Entry 4DR5 (X-ray diffraction, 3.45 A resolution); this record covers chains A and I of the 23 polymer chains in the assembly.

Chain A:
Molecule: 16S rRNA
Source organism: Thermus thermophilus
Sequence (1522 nucleotides; row label = number of the first residue in the row; note: 42 numbers in that range are skipped by the numbering (no residue carries them; nothing is unmodelled there); a row labelled like 190A-190L holds insertion residues (190A, then the next letters in order); numbering starts at 0):
     0 UUUGUUGGAG AGUUUGAUCC UGGCUCAGGG UGAACGCUGG CGGCGUGCCU AAGACAUGCA
    60 AGUCGUGCGG G
    73 CCGCGGGGUU UU
    88 ACUCCG
    95 UGGUC
   101 AGCGGCGGAC GGGUGAGUAA CGCGUGGGU
  129A G
   130 ACCUACCCGG AAGAGGGGGA CAACCCGGGG AAACUCGGGC UAAUCCCCCA UGUGGACCCG
   190 C
190A-190L CCCUUGGGGUGU
   191 GUCCAAAGGG CUUU
   216 GCCCGCUUCC GGAUGGGCCC GCGUCCCAUC AGCUAGUUGG UGGGGUAAUG GCCCACCAAG
   276 GCGACGACGG GUAGCCGGUC UGAGAGGAUG GCCGGCCACA GGGGCACUGA GACACGGGCC
   336 CCACUCCUAC GGGAGGCAGC AGUUAGGAAU CUUCCGCAAU GGGCGCAAGC CUGACGGAGC
   396 GACGCCGCUU GGAGGAAGAA GCCCUUCGGG GUGUAAACUC CUGAA
   442 CCCGGGACGA AACCCCCGAC GA
   474 GGGGACUGAC GGUACCGGG
   494 GUAAUAGCGC CGGCCAACUC CGUGCCAGCA GCCGCGGUAA UACGGAGGGC GCGAGCGUUA
   554 CCCGGAUUCA CUGGGCGUAA AGGGCGUGUA GGCGGCCUGG GGCGUCCCAU GUGAAAGACC
   614 ACGGCUCAAC CGUGGGGGAG CGUGGGAUAC GCUCAGGCUA GACGGUGGGA GAGGGUGGUG
   674 GAAUUCCCGG AGUAGCGGUG AAAUGCGCAG AUACCGGGAG GAACGCCGAU GGCGAAGGCA
   734 GCCACCUGGU CCACCCGUGA CGCUGAGGCG CGAAAGCGUG GGGAGCAAAC CGGAUUAGAU
   794 ACCCGGGUAG UCCACGCCCU AAACGAUGCG CGCUAGGUCU CUGGGUCU
   848 CCUGGGGGCC GAAGCUAACG CGUUAAGCGC GCCGCCUGGG GAGUACGGCC GCAAGGCUGA
   908 AACUCAAAGG AAUUGACGGG GGCCCGCACA AGCGGUGGAG CAUGUGGUUU AAUUCGAAGX
   968 AACGCGAAGA ACCUUACCAG GCCUUGACAU GCUAGG
 1003A G
  1004 AACCCGGGUG AAAGCCUGGG GUGCCCC
1030A-1030D GCGA
  1031 GGGGAGCCCU AGCACAGGUG CUGCAUGGCC GUCGUCAGCU CGUGCCGUGA GGUGUUGGGU
  1091 UAAGUCCCGC AACGAGCGCA ACCCCCGCCG UUAGUUGCCA GCGGUUCGGC CGGGCACUCU
  1151 AACGGGACUG CCCGCGAAA
  1171 GCGGGAGGAA GGAGGGGACG ACGUCUGGUC AGCAUGGCCC UUACGGCCUG GGCGACACAC
  1231 GUGCUACAAU GCCCACUACA AAGCGAUGCC ACCCGGCAAC GGGGAGCUAA UCGCAAAAAG
  1291 GUGGGCCCAG UUCGGAUUGG GGUCUGCAAC CCGACCCCAU GAAGCCGGAA UCGCUAGUAA
  1351 UCGCGGAUCA G
 1361A C
  1362 CAUGCCGCGG UGAAUACGUU CCCGGGCCUU GUACACACXG CCXGUXACGC CAUGGGAGCG
  1422 GGCUCUACCC GAAGUCGCCG GG
  1446 AGCCUACGGG
  1459 CAGGCGCCGA GGGUAGGGCC CGUGACUGGG GCGAAGUCGU AACAAGGUAG CUGUACCGGA
  1519 AGGUGCGGCU GGAUCCACUC CUUUCU
Not modelled in the structure: 0-4, 1534-1538
Modified positions: PSU (pseudouridine-5'-monophosphate) at position 516, 7MG (7N-methyl-8-hydroguanosine-5'-monophosphate) at position 527, M2G (N2-dimethylguanosine-5'-monophosphate) at position 966, 5MC (5-methylcytidine-5'-monophosphate) at position 967, 2MG (2N-methylguanosine-5'-monophosphate) at position 1207, 5MC (5-methylcytidine-5'-monophosphate) at position 1400, 4OC (4n,o2'-methylcytidine-5'-monophosphate) at position 1402, 5MC (5-methylcytidine-5'-monophosphate) at position 1404, 5MC (5-methylcytidine-5'-monophosphate) at position 1407, UR3 (3-methyluridine-5'-monophoshate) at position 1498, MA6 (6N-dimethyladenosine-5'-monophoshate) at position 1518, MA6 (6N-dimethyladenosine-5'-monophoshate) at position 1519, PSU (pseudouridine-5'-monophosphate) at position 1540, PSU (pseudouridine-5'-monophosphate) at position 1541
Differences from the reference sequence: conflict C1534 (A2157 in M26923.1), A1535 (C2158 in M26923.1)
Bound ions: Mg2+ site 1 near U5 (its only coordinating residue here); Mg2+ site 2 near G21 (its only coordinating residue here); Mg2+ site 3 near A33 (its only coordinating residue here); Mg2+ site 4: C48, G115; Mg2+ site 5 near A53 (its only coordinating residue here); Mg2+ site 6: C58, A59, U387; Mg2+ site 7: A59, C386, U387; Mg2+ site 8: U62, G105; Mg2+ site 9: G107, G324; Mg2+ site 10: A109, G331; Mg2+ site 11: G117, G289; Mg2+ site 12: C121, G124, U125; 94 more Mg2+ sites not listed
Small-molecule neighbours: streptomycin (SRY): U12, U13, U14, C526, 7MG_527, C912, A913, A914, A915, C1490, G1491

Chain I:
Name: 30S ribosomal protein S9
Source organism: Thermus thermophilus
Reference sequence: P80374 (RS9_THET8); residue numbers follow UniProt; this construct covers 1-128
Chain sequence (128 residues; each row starts with the number of its first residue):
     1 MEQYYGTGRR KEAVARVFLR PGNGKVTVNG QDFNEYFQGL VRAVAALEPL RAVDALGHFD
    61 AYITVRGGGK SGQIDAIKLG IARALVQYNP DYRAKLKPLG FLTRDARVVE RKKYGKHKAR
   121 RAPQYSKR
Not modelled in the structure: 1

Chain A / chain I interface:
Residue-residue contacts (112; chain A residue first):
  G942(A) - Gln124(I)  hydrogen bond to the base
  U943(A) - Gln124(I)  hydrogen bond to the sugar
  M2G_966(A) - Lys127(I)  base contact
  C970(A) - Ser126(I)  base contact
  C1116(A) - Val108(I)  sugar contact
  G1117(A) - Arg104(I)  salt bridge to the phosphate
  G1117(A) - Ala106(I)  sugar contact
  C1118(A) - Arg9(I)  salt bridge to the phosphate
  C1118(A) - Arg83(I)  hydrogen bond to the phosphate
  C1118(A) - Arg104(I)  salt bridge to the phosphate
  C1119(A) - Arg83(I)  salt bridge to the phosphate
  G1127(A) - Arg16(I)  hydrogen bond to the sugar
  C1128(A) - Arg16(I)  hydrogen bond to the sugar
  C1128(A) - Tyr62(I)  phosphate contact
  C1128(A) - Arg66(I)  salt bridge to the phosphate
  C1129(A) - Tyr62(I)  hydrogen bond to the phosphate
  A1130(A) - Gln3(I)  hydrogen bond to the sugar
  A1130(A) - Phe18(I)  sugar contact
  A1130(A) - Arg20(I)  salt bridge to the phosphate
  A1130(A) - Tyr62(I)  phosphate contact
  C1147(A) - Tyr5(I)  hydrogen bond to the sugar
  C1147(A) - Thr7(I)  phosphate contact
  C1147(A) - Arg16(I)  hydrogen bond to the base
  U1148(A) - Tyr5(I)  sugar contact
  U1148(A) - Thr7(I)  hydrogen bond to the phosphate
  U1148(A) - Val14(I)  sugar contact
  U1148(A) - Arg16(I)  hydrogen bond to the sugar
  C1149(A) - Arg9(I)  salt bridge to the phosphate
  C1149(A) - Val14(I)  phosphate contact
  G1177(A) - Lys97(I)  salt bridge to the phosphate
  G1178(A) - Arg93(I)  salt bridge to the phosphate
  G1178(A) - Lys97(I)  salt bridge to the phosphate
  A1179(A) - Arg93(I)  salt bridge to the phosphate
  A1179(A) - Leu102(I)  sugar contact
  A1179(A) - Arg104(I)  sugar contact
  A1180(A) - Thr103(I)  hydrogen bond to the phosphate
  A1180(A) - Arg104(I)  phosphate contact
  G1186(A) - Lys113(I)  hydrogen bond to the phosphate
  G1187(A) - Arg111(I)  hydrogen bond to the sugar
  G1187(A) - Lys113(I)  salt bridge to the phosphate
  A1188(A) - Tyr114(I)  phosphate contact
  G1231(A) - Ser126(I)  hydrogen bond to the phosphate
  U1232(A) - Gln124(I)  hydrogen bond to the phosphate
  U1232(A) - Tyr125(I)  phosphate contact
  U1232(A) - Ser126(I)  hydrogen bond to the phosphate
  G1233(A) - His117(I)  salt bridge to the phosphate
  G1233(A) - Pro123(I)  phosphate contact
  G1233(A) - Gln124(I)  hydrogen bond to the phosphate
  A1248(A) - Lys70(I)  hydrogen bond to the sugar
  C1249(A) - Tyr36(I)  sugar contact
  C1249(A) - Gly67(I)  sugar contact
  C1249(A) - Gly68(I)  hydrogen bond to the sugar
  C1249(A) - Gly69(I)  base contact
  C1249(A) - Lys70(I)  sugar contact
  C1249(A) - Gln73(I)  hydrogen bond to the sugar
  A1250(A) - Gly67(I)  phosphate contact
  A1250(A) - Gly68(I)  hydrogen bond to the sugar
  A1251(A) - Glu12(I)  sugar contact
  A1251(A) - Gly67(I)  phosphate contact
  G1290(A) - Leu40(I)  sugar contact
  G1291(A) - Gln38(I)  sugar contact
  G1291(A) - Gly39(I)  sugar contact
  C1342(A) - Gln124(I)  sugar contact
  C1342(A) - Tyr125(I)  phosphate contact
  G1343(A) - Arg121(I)  hydrogen bond to the sugar
  G1343(A) - Ala122(I)  hydrogen bond to the sugar
  G1343(A) - Tyr125(I)  phosphate contact
  C1344(A) - Lys116(I)  salt bridge to the phosphate
  C1344(A) - Arg120(I)  sugar contact
  C1344(A) - Ala122(I)  phosphate contact
  U1345(A) - Arg120(I)  salt bridge to the phosphate
  A1346(A) - Arg120(I)  salt bridge to the phosphate
  G1347(A) - Arg10(I)  hydrogen bond to the base
  G1347(A) - Lys11(I)  base contact
  G1347(A) - Arg107(I)  hydrogen bond to the base
  G1347(A) - Val108(I)  sugar contact
  G1347(A) - Val109(I)  phosphate contact
  G1347(A) - Glu110(I)  hydrogen bond to the phosphate
  U1348(A) - Val109(I)  phosphate contact
  U1348(A) - Glu110(I)  hydrogen bond to the phosphate
  U1348(A) - Arg120(I)  phosphate contact
  A1349(A) - Lys118(I)  phosphate contact
  A1349(A) - Arg120(I)  hydrogen bond to the phosphate
  A1349(A) - Arg121(I)  hydrogen bond to the phosphate
  A1350(A) - Lys118(I)  salt bridge to the phosphate
  A1350(A) - Arg121(I)  salt bridge to the phosphate
  U1351(A) - Lys118(I)  hydrogen bond to the base
  C1366(A) - His117(I)  salt bridge to the phosphate
  C1367(A) - Lys112(I)  salt bridge to the phosphate
  C1367(A) - Tyr114(I)  phosphate contact
  C1367(A) - Gly115(I)  hydrogen bond to the phosphate
  C1367(A) - Lys116(I)  phosphate contact
  G1368(A) - Arg111(I)  salt bridge to the phosphate
  G1368(A) - Lys112(I)  salt bridge to the phosphate
  G1368(A) - Lys113(I)  phosphate contact
  G1368(A) - Tyr114(I)  hydrogen bond to the phosphate
  C1369(A) - Arg111(I)  phosphate contact
  C1369(A) - Lys112(I)  hydrogen bond to the phosphate
  G1370(A) - Lys11(I)  phosphate contact
  G1370(A) - Glu12(I)  sugar contact
  G1370(A) - Val109(I)  phosphate contact
  G1371(A) - Lys11(I)  salt bridge to the phosphate
  G1371(A) - Gly68(I)  sugar contact
  G1371(A) - Gly69(I)  hydrogen bond to the phosphate
  U1372(A) - Lys11(I)  salt bridge to the phosphate
  U1372(A) - Gly69(I)  phosphate contact
  U1372(A) - Lys70(I)  phosphate contact
  U1372(A) - Ser71(I)  hydrogen bond to the phosphate
  U1372(A) - Gly72(I)  hydrogen bond to the phosphate
  G1373(A) - Lys11(I)  hydrogen bond to the base
  G1373(A) - Arg42(I)  salt bridge to the phosphate
  G1373(A) - Ser71(I)  hydrogen bond to the phosphate
Other interface residues (no listed pair), chain A (53 interface residues in all): G1131, A1146, A1252, U1341
Other interface residues (no listed pair), chain I (54 interface residues in all): Ala119, Arg128

Summary:
53 residues of chain A face 54 of chain I across their interface; the contacts include 39 hydrogen bonds and
25 salt bridges. Polar pairs include G942(A)-Gln124(I), C1147(A)-Arg16(I) and G1347(A)-Arg10(I). Ligands of
chain A: streptomycin. C48(A) and G115(A) form the Mg2+ site 4.
Here chain A is 16S rRNA and chain I is 30S ribosomal protein S9, both from Thermus thermophilus. Entry 4DR5
(Crystal structure of the Thermus thermophilus (HB8) 30S ribosomal subunit with codon, crystallographically
disordered cognate transfer ...) was determined by X-ray diffraction together with 4DR1, 4DR2, 4DR3, 4DR4,
4DR6 and 4DR7 from the same study.
